PDB entry 5JPM | X-ray diffraction, 3.75 A resolution | chains C and J of the 5 polymer chains in the assembly

# Chain C
Molecule: Complement C4-A
Organism: Homo sapiens
Reference sequence: P0C0L4 (CO4A_HUMAN); numbering as in UniProt (aligned over 1454-1744)
Chain sequence (291 residues; numbered 1454 to 1744; the number before each row is that of its first residue):
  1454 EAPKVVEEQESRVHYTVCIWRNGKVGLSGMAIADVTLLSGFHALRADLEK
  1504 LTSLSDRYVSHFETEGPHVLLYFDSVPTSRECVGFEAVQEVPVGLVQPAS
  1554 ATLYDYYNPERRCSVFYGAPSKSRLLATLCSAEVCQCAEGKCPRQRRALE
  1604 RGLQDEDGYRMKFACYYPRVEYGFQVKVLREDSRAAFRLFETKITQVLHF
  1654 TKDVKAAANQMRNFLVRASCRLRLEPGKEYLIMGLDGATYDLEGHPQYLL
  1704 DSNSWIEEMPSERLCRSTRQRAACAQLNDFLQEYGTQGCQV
Disordered / not traced: 1454-1457
Cystine bridges: C1471-C1535, C1583-C1588, C1595-C1673, C1618-C1742, C1718-C1727

# Chain J
Molecule: Mannan-binding lectin serine protease 2
Organism: Homo sapiens
Notes: EC 3.4.21.104
Reference sequence: O00187 (MASP2_HUMAN); numbering as in UniProt (aligned over 445-686)
Chain sequence (242 residues; row label = number of the first residue in the row):
   445 IYGGQKAKPGDFPWQVLILGGTTAAGALLYDNWVLTAAHAVYEQKHDASA
   495 LDIRMGTLKRLSPHYTQAWSEAVFIHEGYTHDAGFDNDIALIKLNNKVVI
   545 NSNITPICLPRKEAESFMRTDDIGTASGWGLTQRGFLARNLMYVDIPIVD
   595 HQKCTAAYEKPPYPRGSVTANMLCAGLESGGKDSCRGDAGGALVFLDSET
   645 ERWFVGGIVSWGSMNCGEAGQYGVYTKVINYIPWIENIISDF
Cystine bridges: C598-C618, C629-C660
Sequence notes: engineered mutation A633 (Ser in O00187)

# How chain C and chain J interact
Pairs across the interface (9):
  Q1462(C) with Q488(J); D491(J)
  K1575(C) with Y509(J), hydrogen bond; Q511(J); W513(J)
  S1576(C) with W513(J)
  R1577(C) with D491(J), salt bridge; S493(J); W513(J)
Other interface residues (no listed pair), chain J (7 interface residues in all): A494

# Summary
4 residues of chain C face 7 of chain J across their interface; the contacts include 1 hydrogen bond and 1
salt bridge. Polar pairs include R1577(C)-D491(J) and K1575(C)-Y509(J).
Here chain C is Complement C4-A and chain J is Mannan-binding lectin serine protease 2, both from Homo
sapiens. Entry 5JPM (Structure of the complex of human complement C4 with MASP-2 rebuilt using iMDFF) was
determined by X-ray diffraction (same publication as 5JPN and 5JTW).
